Entry 4M3E (X-ray diffraction, 2.11 A resolution); this record covers chain A.

# Chain A
Molecule: HTH-type transcriptional regulator EthR
Source organism: Mycobacterium tuberculosis
UniProt: P96222 (ETHR_MYCTU); residues 1-216 here = UniProt positions 1-216
Sequence (216 residues; numbered 1 to 216; the number before each row is that of its first residue):
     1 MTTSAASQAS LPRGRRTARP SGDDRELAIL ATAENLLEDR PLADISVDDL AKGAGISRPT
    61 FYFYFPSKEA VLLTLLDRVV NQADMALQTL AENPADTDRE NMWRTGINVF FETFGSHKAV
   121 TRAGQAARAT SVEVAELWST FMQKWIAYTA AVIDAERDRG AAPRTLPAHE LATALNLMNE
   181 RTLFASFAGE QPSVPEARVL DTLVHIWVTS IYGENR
Unresolved in the structure: 1-21, 215-216
Ligand contacts: 2B3 (4-(2-{[(propylsulfonyl)amino]methyl}-1,3-thiazol-4-yl)-N-(3,3,3-trifluoropropyl)benzamide): L87, L90, A91, P94, M102, W103, G106, I107, F110, F114, W138, M142, W145, Y148, T149, V152, N176, N179, E180, L183, F184, W207
What the authors report for this chain:
  - binding site for 2B3: Y148

# Summary
Bound to chain A: compound 2B3. From the paper: a binding site for 2B3 at Y148.
Chain A is HTH-type transcriptional regulator EthR (Mycobacterium tuberculosis); the structure, Rapid and
efficient design of new inhibitors of Mycobacterium tuberculosis transcriptional repressor EthR using fragment
growing ..., was determined by X-ray diffraction, deposited together with 4M3B, 4M3D, 4M3F and 4M3G.
